6K9V - chains C and D of the 6 polymer chains in the assembly; structure by X-ray diffraction, 2.54 A resolution.

# Chain C
Molecule: Tubulin alpha-1B chain
From: Bos taurus
Reference sequence: P81947 (TBA1B_BOVIN); residue numbers follow UniProt; this construct covers 1-450
Chain sequence (450 residues; row label = number of the first residue in the row):
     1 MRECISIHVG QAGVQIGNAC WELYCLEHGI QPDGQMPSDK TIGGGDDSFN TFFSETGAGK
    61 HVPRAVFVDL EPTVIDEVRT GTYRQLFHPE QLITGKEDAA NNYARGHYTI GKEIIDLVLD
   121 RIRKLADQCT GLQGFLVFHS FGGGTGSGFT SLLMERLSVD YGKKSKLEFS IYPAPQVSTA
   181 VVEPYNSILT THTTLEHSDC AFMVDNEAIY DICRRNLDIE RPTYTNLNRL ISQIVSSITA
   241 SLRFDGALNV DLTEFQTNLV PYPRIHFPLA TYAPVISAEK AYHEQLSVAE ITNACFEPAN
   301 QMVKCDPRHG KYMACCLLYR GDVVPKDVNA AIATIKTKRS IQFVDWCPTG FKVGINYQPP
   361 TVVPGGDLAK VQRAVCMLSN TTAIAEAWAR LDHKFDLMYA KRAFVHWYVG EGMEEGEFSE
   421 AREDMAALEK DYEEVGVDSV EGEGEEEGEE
Unresolved in the structure: 441-450
Bound ions: Ca2+: Asp-39, Thr-41, Gly-44, Glu-55
Small-molecule neighbours:
  - (5-methoxy-1H-indol-2-yl)-phenyl-methanone (D3L): Thr-179, Ala-180, Val-181
  - GTP (guanosine-5'-triphosphate): Gly-10, Gln-11, Ala-12, Gln-15, Ile-16, Asp-69, Glu-71, Asp-98, Ala-99, Ala-100, Asn-101, Ser-140, Gly-142, Gly-143, Gly-144, Thr-145, Gly-146, Ile-171, Pro-173, Val-177, Ser-178, Thr-179, Glu-183, Asn-206, Tyr-224, Leu-227, Asn-228, Ile-231

# Chain D
Molecule: Tubulin beta-2B chain
From: Bos taurus
Reference sequence: Q6B856 (TBB2B_BOVIN); numbering as in UniProt (aligned over 1-445)
Chain sequence (445 residues; numbered 1 to 445; the number before each row is that of its first residue):
     1 MREIVHIQAG QCGNQIGAKF WEVISDEHGI DPTGSYHGDS DLQLERINVY YNEATGNKYV
    61 PRAILVDLEP GTMDSVRSGP FGQIFRPDNF VFGQSGAGNN WAKGHYTEGA ELVDSVLDVV
   121 RKESESCDCL QGFQLTHSLG GGTGSGMGTL LISKIREEYP DRIMNTFSVM PSPKVSDTVV
   181 EPYNATLSVH QLVENTDETY CIDNEALYDI CFRTLKLTTP TYGDLNHLVS ATMSGVTTCL
   241 RFPGQLNADL RKLAVNMVPF PRLHFFMPGF APLTSRGSQQ YRALTVPELT QQMFDSKNMM
   301 AACDPRHGRY LTVAAIFRGR MSMKEVDEQM LNVQNKNSSY FVEWIPNNVK TAVCDIPPRG
   361 LKMSATFIGN STAIQELFKR ISEQFTAMFR RKAFLHWYTG EGMDEMEFTE AESNMNDLVS
   421 EYQQYQDATA DEQGEFEEEE GEDEA
Unresolved in the structure: 274-283, 432-445
Bound ions: Mg2+: Gln-11 (together with GTP)
Small-molecule neighbours:
  - (5-methoxy-1H-indol-2-yl)-phenyl-methanone (D3L): Val-236, Cys-239, Leu-240, Leu-246, Ala-248, Asp-249, Lys-252, Leu-253, Asn-256, Met-257, Thr-312, Val-313, Ala-314, Asn-348, Lys-350, Ile-368
  - GTP (guanosine-5'-triphosphate): Gly-10, Gln-11, Cys-12, Gln-15, Ile-16, Asp-67, Glu-69, Ala-97, Gly-98, Asn-99, Asn-100, Ser-138, Gly-140, Gly-141, Gly-142, Thr-143, Gly-144, Ser-145, Val-169, Val-175, Ser-176, Glu-181, Asn-204, Leu-207, Tyr-222, Leu-225, Asn-226
Curated features (UniProtKB/Swiss-Prot):
  - motif: Met-1 to Ile-4 (MREI motif)
  - binding site (GTP): Gln-11, Glu-69, Ser-138, Gly-142, Thr-143, Gly-144, Asn-204, Asn-226
  - binding site (Mg(2+)): Glu-69
  - modified residue: Ser-40 (Phosphoserine), Thr-55 (Phosphothreonine), Lys-58 (N6-acetyllysine), Ser-172 (Phosphoserine), Thr-285 (Phosphothreonine), Thr-290 (Phosphothreonine), Arg-318 (Omega-N-methylarginine), Glu-438 (5-glutamyl polyglutamate)
  - cross-link (Glycyl lysine isopeptide (Lys-Gly)): Lys-58 (interchain with G-Cter in ubiquitin), Lys-324 (interchain with G-Cter in ubiquitin)

# Chain C / chain D interface
Residue-residue contacts (55; chain C residue first):
  Gln-11(C) with Asn-247(D), hydrogen bond
  Glu-71(C) with Asn-247(D)
  Lys-96(C) with Asp-128(D), salt bridge
  Glu-97(C) with Arg-2(D), salt bridge; Cys-129(D)
  Asp-98(C) with Lys-252(D), salt bridge
  Ala-100(C) with Arg-251(D); Lys-252(D); Val-255(D)
  Asn-101(C) with Lys-252(D); Asn-256(D), hydrogen bond
  Arg-105(C) with Arg-251(D)
  Pro-175(C) with Asn-347(D)
  Ser-178(C) with Lys-350(D), hydrogen bond (backbone-side chain)
  Thr-179(C) with Asn-256(D); Lys-350(D)
  Ala-180(C) with Asn-256(D); Lys-350(D)
  Val-181(C) with Asn-256(D), hydrogen bond (backbone-side chain); Ile-345(D), hydrophobic; Pro-346(D); Asn-347(D)
  Glu-220(C) with Lys-324(D)
  Arg-221(C) with Gln-245(D); Met-323(D); Asp-327(D), salt bridge
  Lys-394(C) with Pro-346(D); Asn-347(D)
  Leu-397(C) with Glu-343(D); Trp-344(D); Pro-346(D), hydrophobic; Ala-430(D), hydrophobic
  Met-398(C) with Trp-344(D), hydrogen bond (backbone-backbone); Ile-345(D), hydrophobic; Pro-346(D)
  Lys-401(C) with Phe-260(D); Trp-344(D); Thr-429(D), hydrogen bond (side chain-backbone); Ala-430(D)
  Arg-402(C) with Phe-260(D)
  Ala-403(C) with Pro-259(D); Phe-260(D), hydrophobic
  Phe-404(C) with Val-255(D); Asn-256(D); Val-258(D); Pro-259(D), hydrogen bond (backbone-backbone); Thr-312(D); Ile-345(D), hydrophobic
  His-406(C) with Val-258(D); Pro-259(D), hydrogen bond (side chain-backbone); Phe-260(D); Pro-261(D)
  Trp-407(C) with Ala-254(D), hydrogen bond (side chain-backbone); Val-255(D); Val-258(D), hydrogen bond (side chain-backbone)
Interface residues without a listed pair, chain C (26 interface residues in all): Val-182, Glu-411
Interface residues without a listed pair, chain D (32 interface residues in all): Arg-162, Asp-197, Asp-249, Met-257, Asn-348, Ala-428

# In short
26 residues of chain C and 32 residues of chain D are in contact; the contacts include 10 hydrogen bonds and 4
salt bridges. Polar pairs include Lys-96(C)/Asp-128(D), Glu-97(C)/Arg-2(D) and Asp-98(C)/Lys-252(D).
(5-methoxy-1H-indol-2-yl)-phenyl-methanone is bound between chain C and chain D. Chain C binds GTP.
Chain C is Tubulin alpha-1B chain and chain D is Tubulin beta-2B chain, both from Bos taurus; the structure,
Crystal structure of tubulin in complex with inhibitor D64, was determined by X-ray diffraction.
